Entry 7D4Y (X-ray diffraction, 2.96 A resolution); this record covers chains A and B.

== Chain A (and B) ==
Name: Protein-arginine deiminase type-3
Source organism: Homo sapiens
Notes: EC 3.5.3.15; chain B of this document is another copy of the same molecule, construct and numbering; everything in this record applies to it too
Reference sequence: Q9ULW8 (PADI3_HUMAN); numbering as in UniProt (aligned over 1-664)
Sequence (664 residues; row label = number of the first residue in the row):
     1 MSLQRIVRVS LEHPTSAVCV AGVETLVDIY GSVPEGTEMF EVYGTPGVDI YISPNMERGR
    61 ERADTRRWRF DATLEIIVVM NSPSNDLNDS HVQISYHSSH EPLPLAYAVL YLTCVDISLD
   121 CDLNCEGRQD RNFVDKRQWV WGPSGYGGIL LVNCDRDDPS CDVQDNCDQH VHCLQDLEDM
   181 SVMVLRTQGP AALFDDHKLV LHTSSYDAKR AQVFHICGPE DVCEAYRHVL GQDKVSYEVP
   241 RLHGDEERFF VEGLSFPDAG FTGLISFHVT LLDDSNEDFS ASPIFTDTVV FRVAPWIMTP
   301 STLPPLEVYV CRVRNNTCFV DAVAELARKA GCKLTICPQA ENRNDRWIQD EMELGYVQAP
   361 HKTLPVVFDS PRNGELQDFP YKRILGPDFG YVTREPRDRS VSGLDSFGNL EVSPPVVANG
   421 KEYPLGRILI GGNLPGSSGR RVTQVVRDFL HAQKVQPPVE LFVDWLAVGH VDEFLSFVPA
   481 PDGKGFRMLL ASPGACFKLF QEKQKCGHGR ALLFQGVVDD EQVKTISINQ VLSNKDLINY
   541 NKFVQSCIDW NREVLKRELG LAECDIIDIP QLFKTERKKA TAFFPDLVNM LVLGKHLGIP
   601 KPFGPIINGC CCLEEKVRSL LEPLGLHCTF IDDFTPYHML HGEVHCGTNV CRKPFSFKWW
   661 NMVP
Unresolved in the structure: 1, 157-172, 337-347, 371-383, 399-406, 517-523, 636-647 (chain B: 156-172, 338-345, 371-383, 399-404, 517-523, 636-647)
Curated features (UniProtKB/Swiss-Prot):
  - natural variant: Leu-112 (L112H: In UHS1), Ala-294 (A294V: In UHS1), Gly-509 (G509R: In a breast cancer sample), Pro-605 (P605T: In UHS1)

== Chain A / chain B interface ==
Contacting residue pairs (100):
  Gln-4(A) with Glu-553(B), hydrogen bond; Lys-556(B)
  Ile-6(A) with Asp-549(B); Arg-552(B); Glu-553(B)
  Arg-8(A) with Lys-542(B); Gln-545(B); Asp-549(B), salt bridge
  Ser-10(A) with Lys-542(B), hydrogen bond
  His-13(A) with Asn-539(B), hydrogen bond; Lys-542(B)
  Thr-15(A) with Lys-542(B), hydrogen bond
  Tyr-30(A) with Gly-494(B); Phe-497(B), hydrophobic; Ile-538(B), hydrogen bond (side chain-backbone); Asn-541(B); Lys-542(B), hydrogen bond (side chain-backbone)
  Gly-31(A) with Phe-497(B); Lys-498(B); Gln-501(B)
  Ser-32(A) with Lys-498(B), hydrogen bond (side chain-backbone); Gln-501(B), hydrogen bond (backbone-side chain)
  Asn-55(A) with Glu-563(B)
  Arg-137(A) with Glu-558(B), salt bridge
  Val-200(A) with Pro-435(B), hydrophobic
  His-202(A) with Pro-435(B)
  Ser-204(A) with Gln-444(B)
  Ser-205(A) with Arg-440(B), hydrogen bond; Gln-444(B), hydrogen bond (backbone-side chain)
  Tyr-206(A) with Gln-444(B), hydrogen bond (backbone-side chain)
  Ser-236(A) with Gly-436(B)
  Gly-260(A) with Gly-260(B)
  Thr-270(A) with Pro-435(B)
  Leu-272(A) with Pro-435(B)
  Asn-276(A) with Phe-543(B)
  Glu-277(A) with Lys-578(B), hydrogen bond (backbone-side chain)
  Asp-278(A) with Lys-578(B)
  Phe-279(A) with Asn-539(B); Tyr-540(B), hydrophobic; Phe-543(B), hydrophobic; Lys-578(B)
  Ser-280(A) with Phe-543(B); Lys-578(B); Lys-579(B)
  Ala-281(A) with Leu-434(B); Phe-462(B)
  Ser-282(A) with Phe-462(B)
  Pro-283(A) with Leu-434(B); Phe-462(B); Trp-550(B)
  Ile-284(A) with Trp-550(B)
  Leu-434(A) with Ala-281(B); Pro-283(B)
  Pro-435(A) with Val-200(B), hydrophobic; His-202(B); Ser-236(B); Thr-270(B)
  Arg-440(A) with Ser-205(B), hydrogen bond
  Gln-444(A) with Ser-204(B); Ser-205(B), hydrogen bond (side chain-backbone); Tyr-206(B), hydrogen bond (side chain-backbone)
  Phe-462(A) with Ala-281(B); Ser-282(B); Pro-283(B)
  Gly-494(A) with Tyr-30(B)
  Phe-497(A) with Tyr-30(B), hydrophobic; Gly-31(B)
  Lys-498(A) with Gly-31(B); Ser-32(B), hydrogen bond (backbone-side chain)
  Gln-501(A) with Gly-31(B); Ser-32(B), hydrogen bond (side chain-backbone)
  Ile-538(A) with Tyr-30(B), hydrogen bond (backbone-side chain)
  Asn-539(A) with His-13(B); Phe-279(B)
  Tyr-540(A) with Phe-279(B), hydrophobic
  Asn-541(A) with Tyr-30(B)
  Lys-542(A) with Arg-8(B); Ser-10(B), hydrogen bond; Thr-15(B), hydrogen bond; Tyr-30(B), hydrogen bond (backbone-side chain)
  Phe-543(A) with Asn-276(B); Phe-279(B), hydrophobic; Ser-280(B)
  Gln-545(A) with Arg-8(B)
  Asp-549(A) with Ile-6(B); Arg-8(B), salt bridge
  Trp-550(A) with Pro-283(B); Ile-284(B)
  Arg-552(A) with Ile-6(B)
  Glu-553(A) with Gln-4(B), hydrogen bond; Ile-6(B); Leu-26(B)
  Lys-556(A) with Gln-4(B)
  Arg-557(A) with Ser-2(B)
  Glu-558(A) with Arg-137(B), salt bridge
  Glu-563(A) with Asn-55(B)
  Lys-578(A) with Glu-277(B), hydrogen bond (side chain-backbone); Asp-278(B); Phe-279(B); Ser-280(B)
Other interface residues (no listed pair), chain A (70 interface residues in all): Ser-2, Val-9, Glu-12, Leu-26, Glu-75, Ala-259, Phe-285, Asn-419, Gly-436, Asp-448, Asp-464, Trp-465, Pro-493, Glu-502, Lys-505, Lys-579
Other interface residues (no listed pair), chain B (71 interface residues in all): Leu-3, Arg-5, Val-9, Glu-35, Glu-75, Ala-259, Leu-272, Phe-285, Asn-419, Asp-448, Asp-464, Trp-465, Pro-493, Glu-502, Arg-557

== Summary ==
The interface between chain A and chain B involves 70 residues on one side and 71 on the other; the contacts
include 23 hydrogen bonds and 4 salt bridges. Among the polar pairs are Arg-8(A)/Asp-549(B),
Arg-137(A)/Glu-558(B) and Gln-4(A)/Glu-553(B).
Both chains are Protein-arginine deiminase type-3 (Homo sapiens). Entry 7D4Y (Structure of human wild-type
peptidylarginine deiminase type III (PAD3)) was determined by X-ray diffraction, deposited together with 7D56,
7D5R, 7D5V, 7D8N and 7DAN.
